Entry 9PB9 (electron microscopy, 3.45 A resolution); this record covers chains G and L of the 12 polymer chains in the assembly.

# Chain G
Molecule: Syntaxin-1A
Organism: Rattus norvegicus
UniProtKB: P32851 (STX1A_RAT); residue numbers follow UniProt; this construct covers 1-267
Amino-acid sequence (267 residues; numbered 1 to 267; the number before each row is that of its first residue):
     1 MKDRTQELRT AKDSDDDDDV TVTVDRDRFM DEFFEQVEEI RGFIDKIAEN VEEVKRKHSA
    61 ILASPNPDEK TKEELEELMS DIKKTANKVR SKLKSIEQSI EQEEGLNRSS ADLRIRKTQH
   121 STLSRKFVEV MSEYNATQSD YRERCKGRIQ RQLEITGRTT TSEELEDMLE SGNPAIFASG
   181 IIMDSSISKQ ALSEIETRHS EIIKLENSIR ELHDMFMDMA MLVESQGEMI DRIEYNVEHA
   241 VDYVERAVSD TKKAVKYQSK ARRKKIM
Not modelled in the structure: 1-196, 260-267
UniProt features mapped onto this chain:
  - site: K253, A254 (Microbial infection: Cleavage)
  - modified residue (Phosphoserine): S14, S64, S95, S188
  - cross-link (Glycyl lysine isopeptide (Lys-Gly)): K252 (interchain with G-Cter in SUMO), K253 (interchain with G-Cter in SUMO), K256 (interchain with G-Cter in SUMO)

# Chain L
Molecule: Alpha-soluble NSF attachment protein
Organism: Rattus norvegicus
UniProtKB: P54921 (SNAA_RAT); numbering as in UniProt (aligned over 1-295)
Amino-acid sequence (296 residues; numbered 0 to 295; the number before each row is that of its first residue; numbering starts at 0):
     0 GMDTSGKQAE AMALLAEAER KVKNSQSFFS GLFGGSSKIE EACEIYARAA NMFKMAKNWS
    60 AAGNAFCQAA QLHLQLQSKH DAATCFVDAG NAFKKADPQE AINCLMRAIE IYTDMGRFTI
   120 AAKHHISIAE IYETELVDVE KAIAHYEQSA DYYKGEESNS SANKCLLKVA GYAAQLEQYQ
   180 KAIDIYEQVG TSAMDSPLLK YSAKDYFFKA ALCHFCIDML NAKLAVQKYE ELFPAFSDSR
   240 ECKLMKKLLE AHEEQNVDSY TESVKEYDSI SRLDQWLTTM LLRIKKTIQG DEEDLR
Not modelled in the structure: 24-35, 287-295
Differences from the reference sequence: expression tag (0)

# How chain G and chain L interact
Contacting residue pairs (15):
  E206(G) - R239(L)  salt bridge
  N207(G) - S268(L)  hydrogen bond (side chain-backbone)
  N207(G) - I269(L)  hydrogen bond (side chain-backbone)
  R210(G) - R239(L)
  R210(G) - E240(L)  salt bridge
  R210(G) - S270(L)
  E211(G) - R271(L)  salt bridge
  M217(G) - Y200(L)
  M217(G) - K203(L)
  M221(G) - L198(L)  hydrophobic
  M221(G) - S201(L)
  E228(G) - S157(L)
  M229(G) - K122(L)
  R232(G) - T118(L)
  R232(G) - Y152(L)
Other interface residues (no listed pair), chain G (12 interface residues in all): I203, E224, S225
Other interface residues (no listed pair), chain L (17 interface residues in all): S159, K163, L197

# Summary
The interface between chain G and chain L involves 12 residues on one side and 17 on the other, with 2
hydrogen bonds and 3 salt bridges. Among the polar pairs are E206(G)-R239(L), R210(G)-E240(L) and
E211(G)-R271(L).
Chain G is Syntaxin-1A and chain L is Alpha-soluble NSF attachment protein, both from Rattus norvegicus; the
structure, 21bin20S complex (NSF-alphaSNAP-2:1 syntaxin-1a:SNAP-25), non-hydrolyzing, class 8, was determined
by electron microscopy, deposited together with 9OJR, 9OJU, 9OJZ, 9OK3, 9OK5, 9OKC and 17 further entries.
